PDB entry 9AW5 | X-ray diffraction, 3.44 A resolution | chains H and I of the 28 polymer chains in the assembly

# Chain H
Protein: Proteasome subunit beta type-2
Organism: Saccharomyces cerevisiae
Notes: EC 3.4.25.1
Reference sequence: P25043 (PSB2_YEAST); residues 1-232 here correspond to UniProt positions 30-261 (UniProt number = residue number + 29)
Chain sequence (232 residues; numbered 1 to 232; the number before each row is that of its first residue):
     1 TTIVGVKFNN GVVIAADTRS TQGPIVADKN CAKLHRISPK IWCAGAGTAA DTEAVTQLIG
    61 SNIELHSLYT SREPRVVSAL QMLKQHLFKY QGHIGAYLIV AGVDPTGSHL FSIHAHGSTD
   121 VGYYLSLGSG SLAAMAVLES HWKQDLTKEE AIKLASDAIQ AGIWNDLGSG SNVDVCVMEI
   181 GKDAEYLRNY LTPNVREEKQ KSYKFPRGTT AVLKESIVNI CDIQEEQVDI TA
Not modelled in the structure: 223-232
Curated features (UniProtKB/Swiss-Prot):
  - active site: Thr1 (Nucleophile)
Bound ions: Mg2+: Ile163, Asp166 (shared with 1 residue of chain Z)

# Chain I
Protein: Proteasome subunit beta type-3
Organism: Saccharomyces cerevisiae
Reference sequence: P25451 (PSB3_YEAST); residues 0-204 here correspond to UniProt positions 1-205 (UniProt number = residue number + 1)
Chain sequence (205 residues; each row starts with the number of its first residue; numbering starts at 0):
     0 MSDPSSINGG IVVAMTGKDC VAIACDLRLG SQSLGVSNKF EKIFHYGHVF LGITGLATDV
    60 TTLNEMFRYK TNLYKLKEER AIEPETFTQL VSSSLYERRF GPYFVGPVVA GINSKSGKPF
   120 IAGFDLIGCI DEAKDFIVSG TASDQLFGMC ESLYEPNLEP EDLFETISQA LLNAADRDAL
   180 SGWGAVVYII KKDEVVKRYL KMRQD
Not modelled in the structure: 0
Curated features (UniProtKB/Swiss-Prot):
  - modified residue: Ser30 (Phosphoserine)
  - cross-link: Lys69 (Glycyl lysine isopeptide (Lys-Gly) (interchain with G-Cter in ubiquitin))
Bound ions: Mg2+ site 1: Asp177, Ser180; Mg2+ site 2: Asp204 (shared with 3 residues of chain Y)

# How chain H and chain I interact
Contacting residue pairs (60):
  Ile25(H) with Asp143(I); Phe146(I), hydrophobic
  Val26(H) with Phe146(I)
  Ala27(H) with Asp130(I); Phe146(I), hydrophobic
  Asp28(H) with Asp130(I)
  Lys29(H) with Glu150(I), salt bridge
  Thr48(H) with Ile126(I)
  Ala49(H) with Cys128(I), hydrophobic
  Ala50(H) with Tyr95(I); Ile126(I), hydrophobic; Cys128(I), hydrophobic
  Asp51(H) with Tyr95(I), hydrogen bond; Arg98(I), salt bridge
  Ala54(H) with Tyr95(I)
  His93(H) with Arg98(I), hydrogen bond (backbone-side chain); Phe99(I)
  Ile94(H) with Tyr95(I); Phe99(I), hydrophobic
  Arg196(H) with Glu150(I), salt bridge
  Lys199(H) with Ser151(I), hydrogen bond (side chain-backbone); Tyr153(I), hydrogen bond (side chain-backbone)
  Tyr203(H) with Ser151(I); Leu152(I), hydrophobic
  Lys204(H) with Leu157(I); Asp161(I)
  Phe205(H) with Leu152(I), hydrophobic; Gln168(I)
  Arg207(H) with Glu160(I), salt bridge; Asp161(I), salt bridge; Glu164(I)
  Gly208(H) with Glu164(I), hydrogen bond (backbone-side chain)
  Thr209(H) with Glu164(I), hydrogen bond (backbone-side chain); Gln168(I)
  Thr210(H) with Glu164(I), hydrogen bond; Ser167(I); Gln168(I), hydrogen bond; Leu171(I); Leu199(I)
  Ala211(H) with Leu199(I); Lys200(I), hydrogen bond (backbone-backbone)
  Val212(H) with Phe163(I), hydrophobic; Arg197(I); Tyr198(I)
  Leu213(H) with Tyr198(I), hydrogen bond (backbone-backbone); Leu199(I); Lys200(I)
  Lys214(H) with Lys196(I); Arg197(I); Tyr198(I), hydrogen bond (backbone-backbone)
  Glu215(H) with Lys196(I); Arg197(I), salt bridge
  Ser216(H) with Val195(I); Lys196(I), hydrogen bond (backbone-backbone)
  Ile217(H) with Val194(I)
  Val218(H) with Tyr187(I), hydrophobic; Val194(I), hydrogen bond (backbone-backbone); Lys196(I)
  Ile220(H) with Gly46(I); Val194(I), hydrophobic
Other interface residues (no listed pair), chain H (36 interface residues in all): Gln22, Gly95, Ser202, Pro206, Asn219, Asp222
Other interface residues (no listed pair), chain I (42 interface residues in all): His44, His47, Phe49, Lys74, Asp124, Gly127, Glu131, Glu154, Glu158, Thr165, Lys191, Asp192, Glu193

# Summary
Chain H and chain I form an interface of 36 and 42 residues respectively, with 13 hydrogen bonds and 6 salt
bridges. Among the polar pairs are Lys29(H)-Glu150(I), Asp51(H)-Arg98(I) and Arg196(H)-Glu150(I). UniProt
lists active-site residue Thr1(H) on chain H.
Here chain H is Proteasome subunit beta type-2 and chain I is Proteasome subunit beta type-3, both from
Saccharomyces cerevisiae. Entry 9AW5 (Yeast 20S proteasome soaked with MA9 fraction E/F) was determined by
X-ray diffraction together with 9C97, 9C98, 9AW3, 9AW6 and 9AW7 from the same study.
